PDB entry 7PDA | X-ray diffraction, 2.65 A resolution | chains A and B

Chain A:
Molecule: UbiD family decarboxylase
From: Mycolicibacterium fortuitum
Reference sequence: A0A0N9Y7U2 (A0A0N9Y7U2_MYCFO); residue numbers follow UniProt; this construct covers 1-479
Chain sequence (479 residues; each row starts with the number of its first residue):
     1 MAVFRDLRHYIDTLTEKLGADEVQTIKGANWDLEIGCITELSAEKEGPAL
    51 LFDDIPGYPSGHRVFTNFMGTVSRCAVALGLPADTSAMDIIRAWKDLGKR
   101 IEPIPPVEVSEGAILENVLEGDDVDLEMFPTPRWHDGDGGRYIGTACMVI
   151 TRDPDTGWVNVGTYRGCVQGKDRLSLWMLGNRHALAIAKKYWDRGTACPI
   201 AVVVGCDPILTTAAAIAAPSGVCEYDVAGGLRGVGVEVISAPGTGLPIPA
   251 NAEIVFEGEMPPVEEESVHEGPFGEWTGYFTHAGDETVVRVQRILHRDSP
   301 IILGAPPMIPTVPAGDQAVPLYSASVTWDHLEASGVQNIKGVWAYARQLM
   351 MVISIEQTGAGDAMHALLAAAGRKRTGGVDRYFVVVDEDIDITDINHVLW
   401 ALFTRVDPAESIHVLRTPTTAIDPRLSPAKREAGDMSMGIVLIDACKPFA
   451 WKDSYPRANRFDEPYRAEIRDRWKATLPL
Unresolved in the structure: 1-2
Bound ions: Mn2+: Asn-160, Glu-224 (together with prenylated-FMN iminium form); Na+: Val-161, Ala-214, Ile-216, Glu-224 (together with prenylated-FMN iminium form)
Small-molecule neighbours: prenylated-FMN iminium form (4LU; 1-deoxy-5-O-phosphono-1-(3,3,4,5-tetramethyl-9,11-dioxo-2,3,8,9,10,11-hexahydro-7H-quinolino[1,8-fg]pteridin-12-ium-7-y l)-D-ribitol): Gly-144, Thr-145, Asn-160, Val-161, Gly-162, Thr-163, Tyr-164, Arg-165, Trp-177, Met-178, Leu-179, Arg-182, His-183, Ala-184, Ala-214, Ala-215, Ile-216, Ala-217, Ala-218, Glu-224, Phe-273, Ala-305, Pro-307, Asp-316

Chain B:
Molecule: UNK
Chain sequence (5 residues; each row starts with the number of its first residue; X marks 5 residues of unknown identity (built as UNK)):
     1 XXXXX

Chain A / chain B interface:
Chain A residues in contact with chain B, 7 residues: Leu-115, Glu-116, Asn-117, Val-118, Leu-119, Glu-120, Asp-123

Overview:
Chain A and chain B make no direct contact in this assembly. Bound to chain A: prenylated-FMN iminium form.
Asn-160(A) and Glu-224(A) form the Mn2+ site. Val-161(A), Ala-214(A), Ile-216(A) and Glu-224(A) coordinate
Na+.
Chain A is UbiD family decarboxylase (Mycolicibacterium fortuitum) and chain B is UNK; the structure, Crystal
structure of Phenazine 1-carboxylic acid decarboxylase from Mycobacterium fortuitum, was determined by X-ray
diffraction.
